Entry 5YSR (X-ray diffraction, 2.05 A resolution); this record covers chains A and C of the 4 polymer chains in the assembly.

== Chain A (and C) ==
Name: Ethanolamine ammonia-lyase heavy chain
From: Escherichia coli K-12
Notes: EC 4.3.1.7; chain C of this document is another copy of the same molecule, construct and numbering; everything in this record applies to it too
Reference sequence: P0AEJ6 (EUTB_ECOLI); numbering as in UniProt (aligned over 1-453)
Amino-acid sequence (453 residues; numbered 1 to 453; the number before each row is that of its first residue):
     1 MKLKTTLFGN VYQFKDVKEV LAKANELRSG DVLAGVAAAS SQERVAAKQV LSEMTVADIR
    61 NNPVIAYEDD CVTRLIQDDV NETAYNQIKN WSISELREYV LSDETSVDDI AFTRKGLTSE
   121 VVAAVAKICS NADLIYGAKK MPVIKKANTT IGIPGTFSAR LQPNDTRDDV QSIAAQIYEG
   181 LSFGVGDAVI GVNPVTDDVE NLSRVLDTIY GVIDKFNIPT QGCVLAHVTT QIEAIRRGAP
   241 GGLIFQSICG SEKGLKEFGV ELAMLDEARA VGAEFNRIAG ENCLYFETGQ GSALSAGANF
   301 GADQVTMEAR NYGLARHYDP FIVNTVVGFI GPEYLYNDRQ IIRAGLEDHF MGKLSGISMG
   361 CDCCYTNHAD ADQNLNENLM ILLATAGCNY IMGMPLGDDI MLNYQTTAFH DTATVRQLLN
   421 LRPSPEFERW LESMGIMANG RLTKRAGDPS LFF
UniProt features mapped onto this chain:
  - binding site (substrate): Arg160 to Gln162, Asn193, Glu287, Asp362
  - binding site (adenosylcob(III)alamin): Pro194, Gln246, Ser295, Met401
Ligand contacts:
  - 5'-deoxyadenosine (5AD): Asn193, Phe245, Ser247, Ile248, Phe258, Glu287, Thr288, Gly289, Ser292, Val326, Phe329, Ile330, Leu402
  - cobalamin (B12): Asn193, Pro194, Val195, Thr196, Asp197, Leu225, Ala226, His227, Phe245, Gln246, Ser247, Glu257, Phe258, Ser295, Phe329, Ile330, Tyr334, Met401, Leu402, Asn403

== Chain A / chain C interface ==
Residue-residue contacts (52; chain A residue first):
  Asp103(A) with Gln417(C); Arg441(C), salt bridge
  Glu104(A) with Lys444(C)
  Ser130(A) with Asn374(C); Glu377(C), hydrogen bond
  Asn131(A) with Asn374(C), hydrogen bond; Glu377(C), hydrogen bond (backbone-side chain); Asn378(C), hydrogen bond
  Ala132(A) with Glu377(C), hydrogen bond (backbone-side chain)
  Ile135(A) with Ile381(C), hydrophobic; Leu418(C), hydrophobic
  Tyr136(A) with Thr414(C); Gln417(C), hydrogen bond; Leu418(C); Arg441(C), hydrogen bond
  Lys139(A) with Leu418(C)
  Asp338(A) with Arg339(C), salt bridge
  Arg339(A) with Asp338(C), salt bridge; Asp370(C), salt bridge; Ala371(C)
  Ile342(A) with Asn378(C)
  Arg343(A) with Asn374(C)
  Asp370(A) with Arg339(C), salt bridge
  Ala371(A) with Arg339(C)
  Asn374(A) with Ser130(C); Asn131(C), hydrogen bond (side chain-backbone); Arg343(C)
  Glu377(A) with Ser130(C), hydrogen bond; Asn131(C), hydrogen bond (side chain-backbone); Ala132(C), hydrogen bond (side chain-backbone)
  Asn378(A) with Asn131(C), hydrogen bond; Leu382(C)
  Ile381(A) with Ile135(C), hydrophobic; Leu382(C), hydrophobic; Thr385(C)
  Leu382(A) with Asn378(C); Ile381(C), hydrophobic; Leu382(C), hydrophobic
  Thr385(A) with Ile381(C); Thr385(C); Leu418(C); Leu419(C)
  Thr414(A) with Tyr136(C)
  Gln417(A) with Asp103(C), hydrogen bond; Tyr136(C), hydrogen bond
  Leu418(A) with Ile135(C), hydrophobic; Tyr136(C), hydrophobic; Lys139(C); Thr385(C)
  Leu419(A) with Thr385(C)
  Arg441(A) with Tyr136(C), hydrogen bond
  Lys444(A) with Glu104(C)
Also at the interface, not in a pair above, chain A (29 interface residues in all): Glu26, Leu346, Asp372
Also at the interface, not in a pair above, chain C (29 interface residues in all): Glu26, Ile342, Leu346, Asp372

== In short ==
The chain A/chain C interface involves 29 residues from each chain; the contacts include 15 hydrogen bonds and
5 salt bridges. Polar pairs include Asp103(A)-Arg441(C), Asp338(A)-Arg339(C) and Arg339(A)-Asp370(C). Bound to
chain A: 5'-deoxyadenosine and cobalamin.
Both chains are Ethanolamine ammonia-lyase heavy chain (Escherichia coli K-12). Entry 5YSR (Ethanolamine
ammonia-lyase, AdoCbl/2-amino-1-propanol) was determined by X-ray diffraction, deposited together with 5YRT,
5YRV, 5YSH and 5YSN.
